PDB entry 7T2H | electron microscopy, 3.20 A resolution | chains A and D of the 5 polymer chains in the assembly

== Chain A ==
Name: Guanine nucleotide-binding protein G(i) subunit alpha-1
Source organism: Homo sapiens
UniProtKB: P63096 (GNAI1_HUMAN); numbering as in UniProt (aligned over 1-354)
Amino-acid sequence (354 residues; row label = number of the first residue in the row):
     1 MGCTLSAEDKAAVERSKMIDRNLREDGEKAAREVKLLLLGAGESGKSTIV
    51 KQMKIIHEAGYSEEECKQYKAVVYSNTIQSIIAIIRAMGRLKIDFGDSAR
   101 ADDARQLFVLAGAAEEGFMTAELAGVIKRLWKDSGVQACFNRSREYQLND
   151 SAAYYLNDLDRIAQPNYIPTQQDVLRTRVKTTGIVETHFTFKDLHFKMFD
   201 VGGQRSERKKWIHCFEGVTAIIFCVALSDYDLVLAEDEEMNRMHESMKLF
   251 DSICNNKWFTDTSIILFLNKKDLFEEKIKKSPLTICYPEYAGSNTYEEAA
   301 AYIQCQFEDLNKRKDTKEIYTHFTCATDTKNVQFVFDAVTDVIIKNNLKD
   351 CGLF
Disordered / not traced: 1-4, 56-181, 234-240
Curated features (UniProtKB/Swiss-Prot):
  - region: Lys-35 to Thr-48 (G1 motif), Asp-173 to Thr-181 (G2 motif), Phe-196 to Arg-205 (G3 motif), Ile-265 to Asp-272 (G4 motif), Thr-324 to Thr-329 (G5 motif)
  - binding site (GTP): Glu-43 to Thr-48, Ser-151, Leu-175 to Thr-181, Asp-200 to Gln-204, Asn-269 to Asp-272, Ala-326
  - binding site (Mg(2+)): Ser-47, Thr-181
  - modified residue: Arg-178 (ADP-ribosylarginine), Gln-204 (Deamidated glutamine), Cys-351 (ADP-ribosylcysteine)
  - lipidation: Gly-2 (N-myristoyl glycine), Cys-3 (S-palmitoyl cysteine)
  - natural variant: Gly-40 (G40C: In NEDHISB; G40R: In NEDHISB), Gly-45 (G45D: In NEDHISB), Thr-48 (T48I: In NEDHISB; T48K: In NEDHISB), Gln-52 (Q52P: In NEDHISB), Ser-75 (deletion: In NEDHISB; uncertain significance), Gln-172 (deletion: In NEDHISB), Asp-173 (D173V: In NEDHISB), Glu-186 to Phe-189 (deletion: In NEDHISB; uncertain significance), Cys-224 (C224Y: In NEDHISB), Lys-270 (K270N: In NEDHISB; K270R: In NEDHISB), Asp-272 (D272G: In NEDHISB), Ala-326 (A326P: In NEDHISB), 1 further natural variant entry in UniProt
  - mutagenesis: Gly-42 (G42R: Abolishes switch to an activated conformation and dissociation from beta and gamma subunits upon GTP binding. Abolishes interaction with RGS family members), Glu-116 (E116L: Enhances interaction (inactive GDP-bound) with RGS14), Gln-147 (Q147L: Enhances interaction (inactive GDP-bound) with RGS14), Glu-245 (E245L: Enhances interaction (inactive GDP-bound) with RGS14)

== Chain D ==
Name: Mu-type opioid receptor
Source organism: Mus musculus
UniProtKB: P42866 (OPRM_MOUSE); the construct has insertions or renumbered stretches relative to UniProt, so the offset changes along the chain: 3-45 = UniProt 9-51; 52-358 = UniProt 52-358
Amino-acid sequence (356 residues; row label = number of the first residue in the row):
     3 NISDCSDPLAPASCSPAPGSWLNLSHVDGNQSDPCGPNRTGLGENLYFQG
    53 SHSLCPQTGSPSMVTAITIMALYSIVCVVGLFGNFLVMYVIVRYTKMKTA
   103 TNIYIFNLALADALATSTLPFQSVNYLMGTWPFGNILCKIVISIDYYNMF
   153 TSIFTLCTMSVDRYIAVCHPVKALDFRTPRNAKIVNVCNWILSSAIGLPV
   203 MFMATTKYRQGSIDCTLTFSHPTWYWENLLKICVFIFAFIMPVLIITVCY
   253 GLMILRLKSVRMLSGSKEKDRNLRRITRMVLVVVAVFIVCWTPIHIYVII
   303 KALITIPETTFQTVSWHFCIALGYTNSCLNPVLYAFLDENFKRCFREFCI
   353 PTSSTI
Disordered / not traced: 3-64, 346-358
Construct notes: insertion (46-51)
Disulfide bonds: Cys-140/Cys-217
Small-molecule neighbours: Lofentanil (EID): Gln-124, Asn-127, Trp-133, Val-143, Ile-144, Asp-147, Tyr-148, Met-151, Cys-217, Val-236, Trp-293, Ile-296, His-297, Val-300, Trp-318, Ile-322, Gly-325, Tyr-326
Curated features (UniProtKB/Swiss-Prot):
  - motif: Asn-332 to Tyr-336 (NPxxY)
  - modified residue: Tyr-166 (Phosphotyrosine)
  - lipidation: Cys-351 (S-palmitoyl cysteine)
  - glycosylation (N-linked (GlcNAc...) asparagine): Asn-3, Asn-25, Asn-32, Asn-40
Reported in the primary citation:
  - binding site for Lofentanil: Gln-124, Asp-147, Met-151, Trp-293, Ile-296, Ile-322
  - binding site for Lofentanil: Tyr-326 (from molecular simulation)
  - contacts within the chain: Asp-114/Ser-329, Gln-124/Tyr-326, Gln-124/Tyr-128 (from molecular simulation)
  - mutagenesis - Q124A, Y326F: decreased signaling in response to Lofentanil
  - mutagenesis - Q124A (100-fold), Y326F: decreased signaling in response to DAMGO
  - mutagenesis - Q124A: abolished signaling

== Interface between chain A and chain D ==
Pairs across the interface (48):
  Arg-24(A) / Arg-182(D)
  Glu-28(A) / Arg-182(D)
  Arg-32(A) / Leu-176(D)
  Arg-32(A) / Asp-177(D)  salt bridge
  Leu-194(A) / Val-173(D)  hydrophobic
  Leu-194(A) / Leu-176(D)  hydrophobic
  Ser-263(A) / Met-264(D)
  Glu-308(A) / Arg-263(D)  salt bridge
  Asp-315(A) / Glu-270(D)
  Asp-315(A) / Lys-271(D)
  Glu-318(A) / Arg-263(D)  salt bridge
  Glu-318(A) / Met-264(D)
  Glu-318(A) / Lys-271(D)  salt bridge
  Ile-319(A) / Arg-263(D)  hydrogen bond (backbone-side chain)
  Tyr-320(A) / Arg-263(D)
  Tyr-320(A) / Met-264(D)
  Phe-336(A) / Val-173(D)  hydrophobic
  Thr-340(A) / Pro-172(D)
  Thr-340(A) / Arg-258(D)
  Asp-341(A) / Val-262(D)
  Ile-343(A) / Pro-172(D)  hydrophobic
  Ile-343(A) / Leu-176(D)  hydrophobic
  Ile-344(A) / Val-169(D)
  Ile-344(A) / Pro-172(D)  hydrophobic
  Ile-344(A) / Arg-258(D)
  Lys-345(A) / Met-264(D)
  Asn-347(A) / Ala-168(D)  hydrogen bond (side chain-backbone)
  Leu-348(A) / Val-169(D)  hydrophobic
  Leu-348(A) / Leu-259(D)  hydrophobic
  Leu-348(A) / Ile-278(D)  hydrophobic
  Asp-350(A) / Thr-101(D)
  Asp-350(A) / Thr-103(D)
  Asp-350(A) / Arg-179(D)  salt bridge
  Cys-351(A) / Thr-103(D)
  Cys-351(A) / Arg-165(D)
  Cys-351(A) / Arg-179(D)  hydrogen bond
  Cys-351(A) / Asp-340(D)
  Gly-352(A) / Asp-340(D)
  Gly-352(A) / Glu-341(D)  hydrogen bond (backbone-backbone)
  Leu-353(A) / Arg-165(D)
  Leu-353(A) / Met-255(D)  hydrophobic
  Leu-353(A) / Arg-277(D)  hydrogen bond (backbone-side chain)
  Leu-353(A) / Ile-278(D)
  Leu-353(A) / Glu-341(D)
  Phe-354(A) / Leu-265(D)  hydrophobic
  Phe-354(A) / Asn-274(D)
  Phe-354(A) / Arg-277(D)  hydrogen bond (backbone-side chain)
  Phe-354(A) / Glu-341(D)
Interface residues without a listed pair, chain A (29 interface residues in all): Ala-31, Lys-314, Thr-316, Thr-321, Val-342, Lys-349
Interface residues without a listed pair, chain D (28 interface residues in all): Ala-175, Thr-180, Asn-342

== Overview ==
29 residues of chain A and 28 residues of chain D are in contact; the contacts include 6 hydrogen bonds and 5
salt bridges. Polar contacts include Arg-32(A)/Asp-177(D), Glu-308(A)/Arg-263(D) and Glu-318(A)/Arg-263(D).
The paper reports a binding site for Lofentanil at Gln-124(D), Asp-147(D) and Met-151(D) among others; Q124A
and Y326F of chain D reduce signaling in response to Lofentanil.
Chain A is Guanine nucleotide-binding protein G(i) subunit alpha-1 (Homo sapiens) and chain D is Mu-type
opioid receptor (Mus musculus); the structure, CryoEM structure of mu-opioid receptor - Gi protein complex
bound to lofentanil (LFT), was determined by electron microscopy.
